1XG0 - chains A and B of the 4 polymer chains in the assembly; structure by X-ray diffraction, 0.97 A resolution.

Chain A:
Molecule: Phycoerythrin alpha-3 chain
Organism: Rhodomonas sp. CS24
UniProt: Q00433 (PHE3_RHOS2); residues 1-76 here correspond to UniProt positions 53-128 (UniProt number = residue number + 52)
Amino-acid sequence (76 residues; numbered 1 to 76; the number before each row is that of its first residue):
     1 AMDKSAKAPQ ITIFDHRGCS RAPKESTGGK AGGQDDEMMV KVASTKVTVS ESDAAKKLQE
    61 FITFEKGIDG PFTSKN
Construct notes: modified residue (4)
Modified / non-standard residues: Lys-4 (5-hydroxylysine; LYZ)
Covalently attached groups: 15,16-dihydrobiliverdin (DBV) linked to Cys-19
Small-molecule neighbours:
  - 15,16-dihydrobiliverdin (DBV), molecule 1: Phe-14, His-16, Ser-20, Arg-21, Pro-23, Lys-24, Glu-25, Ser-26, Asp-36, Glu-37, Met-38, Met-39, Lys-41
  - 15,16-dihydrobiliverdin (DBV), molecule 2: Ile-62, Phe-64, Asn-76
  - phycoerythrobilin (PEB), molecule 1: Met-2, Asp-3, Lys-4, Ser-5, Ala-6, Lys-7
  - phycoerythrobilin (PEB), molecule 2: Ile-13, Phe-14, Asp-15, Arg-17, Gln-34, Asp-35, Met-38, Met-39, Val-40
  - phycoerythrobilin (PEB), molecule 3: Phe-64, Glu-65, Lys-66, Asp-69, Gly-70, Pro-71, Phe-72, Thr-73, Ser-74
Curated features (UniProtKB/Swiss-Prot):
  - binding site (15,16-dihydrobiliverdin): Cys-19, Arg-21, Glu-25, Ser-26, Lys-41

Chain B:
Molecule: Phycoerythrin alpha-2 chain
Organism: Rhodomonas sp. CS24
UniProt: P30943 (PHE2_RHOS2); residues 1-67 here correspond to UniProt positions 38-104 (UniProt number = residue number + 37)
Amino-acid sequence (67 residues; numbered 1 to 67; the number before each row is that of its first residue):
     1 AMDKSAKAPV ITIFDHRGCS RAPKEYTGAK AGGKDDEMMV KAQSVKIEVS TGTAEGVLAT
    61 SLAKMTK
Covalently attached groups: 15,16-dihydrobiliverdin (DBV) linked to Cys-19
Small-molecule neighbours:
  - 15,16-dihydrobiliverdin (DBV), molecule 1: Phe-14, His-16, Ser-20, Arg-21, Pro-23, Lys-24, Glu-25, Tyr-26, Asp-36, Glu-37, Met-38, Met-39, Lys-41
  - 15,16-dihydrobiliverdin (DBV), molecule 2: Leu-62, Met-65, Thr-66, Lys-67
  - phycoerythrobilin (PEB), molecule 1: Met-2, Asp-3, Lys-4, Ser-5, Ala-6, Lys-7
  - phycoerythrobilin (PEB), molecule 2: Ile-13, Phe-14, Asp-15, Arg-17, Lys-34, Asp-35, Met-38, Met-39, Val-40
Curated features (UniProtKB/Swiss-Prot):
  - region: Lys-24 to Tyr-26 (15,16-dihydrobiliverdin chromophore)
  - binding site (15,16-dihydrobiliverdin): Cys-19, Arg-21, Lys-41
  - modified residue: Lys-4 (5-hydroxylysine)

Interface between chain A and chain B:
Residue-residue contacts (23):
  Ile-13(A) / Ala-63(B)
  Asp-15(A) / Met-65(B)
  Asp-15(A) / Thr-66(B)
  His-16(A) / Leu-62(B)  hydrogen bond (side chain-backbone)
  His-16(A) / Met-65(B)  hydrogen bond (side chain-backbone)
  His-16(A) / Thr-66(B)
  Arg-17(A) / Thr-66(B)
  Arg-17(A) / Lys-67(B)
  Gly-18(A) / Lys-67(B)
  Cys-19(A) / Thr-66(B)
  Cys-19(A) / Lys-67(B)
  Asp-53(A) / Ser-50(B)  hydrogen bond
  Asp-53(A) / Thr-53(B)  hydrogen bond
  Lys-56(A) / Glu-48(B)  hydrogen bond (side chain-backbone)
  Gln-59(A) / Val-10(B)
  Gln-59(A) / Ile-11(B)  hydrogen bond (side chain-backbone)
  Gln-59(A) / Thr-12(B)  hydrogen bond
  Ile-62(A) / Phe-14(B)  hydrophobic
  Ile-62(A) / His-16(B)  hydrogen bond (backbone-side chain)
  Thr-63(A) / Thr-12(B)
  Thr-63(A) / Ile-13(B)
  Phe-64(A) / His-16(B)
  Asn-76(A) / Asp-15(B)
Interface residues without a listed pair, chain A (15 interface residues in all): Thr-12, Phe-14
Interface residues without a listed pair, chain B (18 interface residues in all): Cys-19, Val-49, Ala-59

Summary:
15 residues of chain A and 18 residues of chain B are in contact, with 8 hydrogen bonds. Polar contacts
include His-16(A)/Leu-62(B), His-16(A)/Met-65(B) and Asp-53(A)/Ser-50(B). Chain A binds
15,16-dihydrobiliverdin and 3 copies of phycoerythrobilin. Chain B binds 15,16-dihydrobiliverdin and
phycoerythrobilin.
Chain A is Phycoerythrin alpha-3 chain and chain B is Phycoerythrin alpha-2 chain, both from Rhodomonas sp.
CS24; the structure, High resolution crystal structure of phycoerythrin 545 from the marine cryptophyte
rhodomonas CS24, was determined by X-ray diffraction together with 1XF6 from the same study.
